PDB entry 4TR6 | X-ray diffraction, 1.50 A resolution | chains A and B

# Chain A (and B)
Molecule: DNA polymerase III subunit beta
Source organism: Bacillus subtilis
Notes: EC 2.7.7.7; chain B of this document is another copy of the same molecule, construct and numbering; everything in this record applies to it too
Reference sequence: P05649 (DPO3B_BACSU); residues 3-380 here correspond to UniProt positions 1-378 (UniProt number = residue number - 2)
Sequence (380 residues; each row starts with the number of its first residue):
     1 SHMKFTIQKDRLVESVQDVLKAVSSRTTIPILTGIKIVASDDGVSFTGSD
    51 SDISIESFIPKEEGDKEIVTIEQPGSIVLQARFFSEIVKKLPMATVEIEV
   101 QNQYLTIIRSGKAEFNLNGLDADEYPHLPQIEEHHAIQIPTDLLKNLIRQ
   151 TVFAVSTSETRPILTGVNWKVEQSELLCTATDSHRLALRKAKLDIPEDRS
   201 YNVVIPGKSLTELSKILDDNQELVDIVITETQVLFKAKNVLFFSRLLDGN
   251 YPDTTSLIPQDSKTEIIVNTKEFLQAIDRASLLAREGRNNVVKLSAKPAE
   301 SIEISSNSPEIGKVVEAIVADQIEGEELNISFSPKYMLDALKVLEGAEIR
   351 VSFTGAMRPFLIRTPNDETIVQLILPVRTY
Differences from the reference sequence: expression tag (1-2)

# Chain A / chain B interface
Residue-residue contacts (53):
  Phe83(A) with Leu282(B); Leu283(B), hydrophobic; Ala284(B); Ile311(B), hydrophobic
  Glu86(A) with Leu282(B)
  Ile87(A) with Leu282(B), hydrophobic
  Lys90(A) with Asp278(B), salt bridge; Arg279(B), hydrogen bond (backbone-side chain)
  Pro92(A) with Arg279(B)
  Lys112(A) with Val315(B); Glu316(B); Ala317(B), hydrogen bond (backbone-backbone)
  Ala113(A) with Arg279(B); Val315(B); Glu316(B)
  Glu114(A) with Val314(B); Val315(B), hydrogen bond (backbone-backbone)
  Phe115(A) with Arg279(B); Lys313(B); Val314(B), hydrophobic
  Asn116(A) with Gly312(B); Lys313(B), hydrogen bond (backbone-backbone)
  Leu117(A) with Ile311(B)
  Asn118(A) with Glu310(B); Ile311(B), hydrogen bond (backbone-backbone); Gly312(B)
  Asp278(A) with Lys90(B), salt bridge
  Arg279(A) with Lys90(B), hydrogen bond (side chain-backbone); Pro92(B); Phe115(B)
  Leu282(A) with Phe83(B); Glu86(B); Ile87(B), hydrophobic
  Leu283(A) with Phe83(B), hydrophobic; Ile87(B), hydrophobic; Leu117(B), hydrophobic
  Ala284(A) with Phe83(B)
  Glu310(A) with Asn118(B)
  Ile311(A) with Phe83(B), hydrophobic; Leu117(B); Asn118(B), hydrogen bond (backbone-backbone)
  Gly312(A) with Asn116(B); Asn118(B)
  Lys313(A) with Phe115(B); Asn116(B), hydrogen bond
  Val314(A) with Glu114(B); Phe115(B), hydrophobic
  Val315(A) with Lys112(B); Ala113(B); Glu114(B), hydrogen bond (backbone-backbone)
  Glu316(A) with Lys112(B); Ala113(B)
  Ala317(A) with Lys112(B), hydrogen bond (backbone-backbone)
Other interface residues (no listed pair), chain A (26 interface residues in all): Leu91
Other interface residues (no listed pair), chain B (26 interface residues in all): Leu91

# Summary
Chain A and chain B each contribute 26 residues to their interface; the contacts include 10 hydrogen bonds and
2 salt bridges. Polar contacts include Lys90(A)-Asp278(B), Lys90(A)-Arg279(B) and Lys313(A)-Asn116(B).
Chain A and chain B are both DNA polymerase III subunit beta (Bacillus subtilis); the structure, Crystal
structure of DNA polymerase sliding clamp from Bacillus subtilis, was determined by X-ray diffraction together
with 4TR7, 4TR8 and 4TSZ from the same study.
